PDB entry 4ZZI | X-ray diffraction, 2.73 A resolution | chain A

== Chain A ==
Name: NAD-dependent protein deacetylase sirtuin-1
From: Homo sapiens
Notes: EC 3.5.1.-
Reference sequence: Q96EB6 (SIR1_HUMAN); the author numbering skips numbers that UniProt does not, so the offset changes along the chain: 183-502 = UniProt 183-502; 630-632 = UniProt 503-505
Amino-acid sequence (356 residues; numbered 183 to 665; 127 numbers in that range are skipped by the numbering (no residue carries them; nothing is unmodelled there); the number before each row is that of its first residue):
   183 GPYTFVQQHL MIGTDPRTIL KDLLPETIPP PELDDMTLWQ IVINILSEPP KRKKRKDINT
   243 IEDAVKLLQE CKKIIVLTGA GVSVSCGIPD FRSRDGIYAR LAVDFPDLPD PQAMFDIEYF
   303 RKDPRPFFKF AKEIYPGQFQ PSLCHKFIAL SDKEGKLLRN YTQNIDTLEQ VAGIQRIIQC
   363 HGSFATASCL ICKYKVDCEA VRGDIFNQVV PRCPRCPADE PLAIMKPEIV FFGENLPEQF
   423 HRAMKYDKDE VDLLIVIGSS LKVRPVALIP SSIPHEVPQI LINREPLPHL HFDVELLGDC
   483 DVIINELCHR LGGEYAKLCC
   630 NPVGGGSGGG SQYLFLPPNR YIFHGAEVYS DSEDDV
Disordered / not traced: 630-640, 656-665
Differences from the reference sequence: expression tag (633-665)
Metal / ion sites: Zn2+: Cys-371, Cys-374, Cys-395, Cys-398
Ligand contacts:
  - 1NS (4-(4-{2-[(methylsulfonyl)amino]ethyl}piperidin-1-yl)thieno[3,2-d]pyrimidine-6-carboxamide): Ala-262, Ser-265, Ile-270, Pro-271, Asp-272, Phe-273, Arg-274, Tyr-280, Phe-297, Gln-345, Asn-346, Ile-347, Asp-348, His-363, Ile-411, Val-412, Phe-413, Phe-414
  - 4TQ ((3S)-1,3-dimethyl-N-[3-(1,3-oxazol-5-yl)phenyl]-6-[3-(trifluoromethyl)phenyl]-2,3-dihydropyrido[2,3-b]pyrazine-4(1H)-carboxamide): Leu-206, Thr-209, Ile-210, Pro-211, Pro-212, Leu-215, Thr-219, Gln-222, Ile-223, Asn-226, Ile-227, Glu-230
Swiss-Prot annotation at these positions:
  - region: Ile-256 to Leu-259 (Required for interaction with the sumoylated form of CCAR2)
  - motif: Ile-223 to Glu-230 (Nuclear localization signal), Ala-425 to Asp-431 (Nuclear export signal)
  - active site: His-363 (Proton acceptor)
  - binding site (NAD(+)): Gln-345 to Asp-348, Gly-440 to Ser-442, Asn-465 to Glu-467, Cys-482
  - binding site (Zn(2+)): Cys-371, Cys-374, Cys-395, Cys-398
  - modified residue: Lys-238 (N6-acetyllysine), Lys-377 (N6-acetyllysine), Cys-395 (S-nitrosocysteine), Cys-398 (S-nitrosocysteine), Lys-430 (N6-acetyllysine)
From the paper describing this entry:
  - mutagenesis - E230K, R446E: decreased catalytic activity on STAC
  - mutagenesis - T219A, I223A, I227A: decreased binding to activator
  - mutagenesis - N226A, E230A, E230Q: decreased catalytic activity
  - mutagenesis - Q222A, V224A: unchanged catalytic activity on STAC
  - mutagenesis - I223R: abolished catalytic activity on activators
  - mutagenesis - I223R, R446F: unchanged catalytic activity
  - mutagenesis - I223R: abolished binding to STAC 1
  - mutagenesis - E230K/R446E: increased catalytic activity on STAC
  - mutagenesis - E230K: unchanged catalytic activity on Ac-p53(W5)
  - mutagenesis - R446E: decreased binding to peptide substrate and NAD+

== In short ==
Bound to chain A: compound 4TQ and compound 1NS. The Zn2+ site is built by Cys-371, Cys-374, Cys-395 and
Cys-398. From UniProt: active-site residue His-363, 11 NAD+-binding residues and 4 Zn2+-binding residues. The
paper reports that T219A, I223A and I227A reduce binding to activator; N226A, E230A and E230Q reduce catalytic
activity; 13 substitutions were tested in all.
Chain A is NAD-dependent protein deacetylase sirtuin-1 (Homo sapiens); the structure,
SIRT1/Activator/Inhibitor Complex, was determined by X-ray diffraction, deposited together with 4ZZJ.
